8DVP - chains A and B of the 3 polymer chains in the assembly; structure by X-ray diffraction, 1.54 A resolution.

# Chain A
Name: Adenine DNA glycosylase
Organism: Geobacillus stearothermophilus
UniProt: P83847 (MUTY_GEOSE); residues 1-365 here = UniProt positions 1-365
Amino-acid sequence (365 residues; each row starts with the number of its first residue):
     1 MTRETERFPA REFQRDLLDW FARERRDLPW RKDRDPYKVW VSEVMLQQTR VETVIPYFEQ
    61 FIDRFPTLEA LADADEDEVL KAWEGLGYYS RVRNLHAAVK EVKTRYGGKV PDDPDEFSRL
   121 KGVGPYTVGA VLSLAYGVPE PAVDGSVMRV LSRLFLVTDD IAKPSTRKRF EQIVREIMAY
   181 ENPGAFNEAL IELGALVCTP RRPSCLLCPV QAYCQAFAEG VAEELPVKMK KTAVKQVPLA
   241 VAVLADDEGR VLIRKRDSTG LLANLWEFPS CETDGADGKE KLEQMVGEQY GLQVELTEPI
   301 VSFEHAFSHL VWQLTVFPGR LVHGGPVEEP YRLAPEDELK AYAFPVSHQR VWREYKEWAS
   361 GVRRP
Unresolved in the structure: 1-6, 289-292, 361-365
Sequence notes: engineered mutation Ser146 (Asn in P83847)
UniProt features mapped onto this chain:
  - active site: Glu43 (Proton donor/acceptor)
  - binding site (DNA): Trp30, Arg31, Gln48, Thr49, Leu86 to Tyr88, Tyr126, Glu188, Ser308
  - binding site ([4Fe-4S] cluster): Cys198, Cys205, Cys208, Cys214
  - site: Asp144 (Transition state stabilizer)
  - mutagenesis: Glu43 (E43Q: Loss of catalytic activity), Asp144 (D144N: Loss of catalytic activity)
Ion coordination: Ca2+ site 1: Ser118, Val123; Ca2+ site 2: Asp144, Ser146 (shared with 1 residue of chain C); 4Fe-4S cluster Fe: Cys198, Cys205, Cys208, Cys214; Ca2+ site 3: Asp257, Thr259
Residues lining bound ligands: 4Fe-4S cluster (SF4): Val150, Arg153, Leu154, Leu193, Val197, Cys198, Pro203, Ser204, Cys205, Cys208, Val210, Gln211, Cys214, Phe217, Ala222
From the paper describing this entry:
  - mutagenesis - N146S (3-fold): decreased catalytic activity on AP-site product
  - mutagenesis - N146S (92-fold): decreased catalytic activity on purine
  - conformationally variable residues (side-chain flip): Glu188
  - mutagenesis - N146S (180-fold): decreased catalytic activity on adenine excision across OG
  - Ca2+ coordination: Asp144, Ser146
  - catalytic residues: Glu43

# Chain B
Molecule: 11-nt DNA strand
Sequence (11 nucleotides; row label = number of the first residue in the row):
     1 AAGACGTGGA C
Modified positions: 8OG (8-oxo-2'-deoxy-guanosine-5'-monophosphate) at position 6

# How chain A and chain B interact
Pairs across the interface (31):
  Gln48(A) - 8OG_6(B)  hydrogen bond to the base
  Thr49(A) - 8OG_6(B)  hydrogen bond to the base
  Arg50(A) - DG9(B)  sugar contact
  Arg50(A) - DA10(B)  sugar contact
  Gly85(A) - DT7(B)  sugar contact
  Leu86(A) - 8OG_6(B)  hydrogen bond to the base
  Gly87(A) - 8OG_6(B)  sugar contact
  Gly87(A) - DT7(B)  sugar contact
  Tyr88(A) - DC5(B)  hydrogen bond to the base
  Tyr88(A) - 8OG_6(B)  stacking on the base
  Tyr89(A) - 8OG_6(B)  hydrogen bond to the phosphate
  Tyr89(A) - DT7(B)  hydrogen bond to the phosphate
  Arg91(A) - 8OG_6(B)  base contact
  Pro164(A) - DA1(B)  phosphate contact
  Lys235(A) - DA4(B)  salt bridge to the phosphate
  Gly260(A) - DC5(B)  phosphate contact
  Leu261(A) - DC5(B)  hydrogen bond to the phosphate
  Leu261(A) - 8OG_6(B)  phosphate contact
  Leu262(A) - 8OG_6(B)  hydrogen bond to the phosphate
  His305(A) - DT7(B)  salt bridge to the phosphate
  Ala306(A) - DT7(B)  base contact
  Phe307(A) - 8OG_6(B)  base contact
  Phe307(A) - DT7(B)  base contact
  Ser308(A) - DC5(B)  base contact
  Ser308(A) - 8OG_6(B)  hydrogen bond to the base
  Ser308(A) - DT7(B)  base contact
  His309(A) - DA4(B)  sugar contact
  His309(A) - DC5(B)  salt bridge to the phosphate
  Pro345(A) - DT7(B)  phosphate contact
  Val346(A) - DT7(B)  hydrogen bond to the phosphate
  Val346(A) - DG8(B)  phosphate contact
Also at the interface, not in a pair above, chain A (24 interface residues in all): Ser90, Thr232, Ser347
Also at the interface, not in a pair above, chain B (10 interface residues in all): DA2, DG3

# In short
Chain A and chain B form an interface of 24 and 10 residues respectively; the contacts include 10 hydrogen
bonds, 3 salt bridges and 1 aromatic stacking contact. Polar contacts include Gln48(A)-8OG_6(B),
Thr49(A)-8OG_6(B) and Leu86(A)-8OG_6(B). The paper reports the catalytic residue Glu43(A); N146S of chain A
reduces catalytic activity on AP-site product.
Chain A is Adenine DNA glycosylase (Geobacillus stearothermophilus) and chain B is an 11-nt DNA strand; the
structure, Glycosylase MutY variant N146S in complex with DNA containing d(8-oxo-G) paired with substrate
purine, was determined by X-ray diffraction together with 8DVY, 8DW0, 8DW4 and 8DW7 from the same study.
